7VWX - chains P and Q of the 29 polymer chains in the assembly; structure by electron microscopy, 7.60 A resolution (low resolution: residue-level contacts below are approximate; hydrogen-bond / salt-bridge calls are withheld).

[Chain P (and Q)]
Protein: Co-chaperonin GroES
From: Escherichia coli K-12
Notes: chain Q of this document is another copy of the same molecule, construct and numbering; everything in this record applies to it too
UniProt: P0A6F9 (CH10_ECOLI); numbering as in UniProt (aligned over 1-97)
Sequence (97 residues; row label = number of the first residue in the row):
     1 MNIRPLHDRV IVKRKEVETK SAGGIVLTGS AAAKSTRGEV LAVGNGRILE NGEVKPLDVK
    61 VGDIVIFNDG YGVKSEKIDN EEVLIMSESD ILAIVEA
UniProt features mapped onto this chain:
  - modified residue: Lys34 (N6-succinyllysine)

[Chain P / chain Q interface]
Pairs across the interface - 28 pairs, chain P then chain Q:
  Thr36(P) with Glu76(Q)
  Arg37(P) with Lys77(Q); Ile78(Q)
  Glu50(P) with Glu50(Q)
  Asn51(P) with Glu50(Q); Asn51(Q)
  Glu53(P) with Asn51(Q)
  Ile66(P) with Ile3(Q)
  Phe67(P) with Glu76(Q)
  Asn68(P) with Lys74(Q)
  Glu88(P) with Leu6(Q); His7(Q); Arg9(Q)
  Ser89(P) with Arg9(Q)
  Ile91(P) with Leu6(Q); Arg9(Q)
  Leu92(P) with Leu6(Q); Glu76(Q); Ile85(Q)
  Ala93(P) with Ile3(Q); Arg4(Q)
  Ile94(P) with Asn2(Q); Ile3(Q); Arg4(Q)
  Val95(P) with Asn2(Q); Ile3(Q)
  Glu96(P) with Asn2(Q); Arg4(Q)
Other interface residues (no listed pair), chain Q (15 interface residues in all): Pro5, Asp79

[Summary]
Chain P and chain Q form an interface of 16 and 15 residues respectively.
Both chains are Co-chaperonin GroES (Escherichia coli K-12). Entry 7VWX (CryoEM structure of football-shaped
GroEL:ES2 with RuBisCO) was determined by electron microscopy.
